PDB entry 6N2Y | electron microscopy, 3.00 A resolution | chains B and F of the 22 polymer chains in the assembly

# Chain B
Molecule: ATP synthase subunit alpha
Source organism: Bacillus sp. (strain PS3)
Notes: EC 3.6.3.14
UniProt: A0A0M3VGF9 (A0A0M3VGF9_BACP3); residues 1-502 here = UniProt positions 1-502
Sequence (502 residues; each row starts with the number of its first residue):
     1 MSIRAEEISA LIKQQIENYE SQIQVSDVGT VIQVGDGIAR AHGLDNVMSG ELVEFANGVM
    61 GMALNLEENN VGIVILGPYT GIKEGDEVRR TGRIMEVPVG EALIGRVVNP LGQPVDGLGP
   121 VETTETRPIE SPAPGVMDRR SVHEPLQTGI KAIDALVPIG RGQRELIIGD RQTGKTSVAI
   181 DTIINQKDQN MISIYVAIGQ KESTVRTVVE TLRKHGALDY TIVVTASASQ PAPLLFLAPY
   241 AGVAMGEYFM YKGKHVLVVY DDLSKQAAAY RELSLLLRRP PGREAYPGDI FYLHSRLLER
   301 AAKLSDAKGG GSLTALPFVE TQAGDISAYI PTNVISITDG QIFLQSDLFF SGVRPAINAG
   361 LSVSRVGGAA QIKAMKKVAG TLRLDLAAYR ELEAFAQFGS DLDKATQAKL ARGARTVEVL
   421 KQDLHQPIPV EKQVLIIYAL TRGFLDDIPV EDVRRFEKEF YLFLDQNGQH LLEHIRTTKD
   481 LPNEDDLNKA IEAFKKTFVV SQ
Unresolved in the structure: 1, 502
Sequence notes: conflict P132 (Arg in A0A0M3VGF9), S193 (Cys in A0A0M3VGF9), F463 (Trp in A0A0M3VGF9)
Ion coordination: Mg2+: T176 (together with ATP)
Residues lining bound ligands: ATP (adenosine-5'-triphosphate): D170, R171, Q172, T173, G174, K175, T176, S177, Q200, F349, R354, P355, Q422, D423, L424

# Chain F
Molecule: ATP synthase subunit beta
Source organism: Bacillus sp. (strain PS3)
Notes: EC 3.6.3.14
UniProt: A0A0M4U1P9 (A0A0M4U1P9_BACP3); residue numbers follow UniProt; this construct covers 1-473
Sequence (473 residues; row label = number of the first residue in the row):
     1 MTRGRVIQVM GPVVDVKFEN GHLPAIYNAL KIQHKARNEN EVDIDLTLEV ALHLGDDTVR
    61 TIAMASTDGL IRGMEVIDTG APISVPVGEV TLGRVFNVLG EPIDLEGDIP ADARRDPIHR
   121 PAPKFEELAT EVEILETGIK VVDLLAPYIK GGKIGLFGGA GVGKTVLIQE LIHNIAQEHG
   181 GISVFAGVGE RTREGNDLYH EMKDSGVISK TAMVFGQMNE PPGARMRVAL TGLTMAEYFR
   241 DEQGQDVLLF IDNIFRFTQA GSEVSALLGR MPSAVGYQPT LATEMGQLQE RITSTAKGSI
   301 TSIQAIYVPA DDYTDPAPAT TFSHLDATTN LERKLAEMGI YPAVDPLAST SRALAPEIVG
   361 EEHYQVARKV QQTLQRYKEL QDIIAILGMD ELSDEDKLVV HRARRIQFFL SQNFHVAEQF
   421 TGQPGSYVPV KETVRGFKEI LEGKYDHLPE DAFRLVGRIE EVVEKAKAMG VEV
Unresolved in the structure: 472-473
Ion coordination: Mg2+: T165 (together with ADP)
Residues lining bound ligands:
  - ADP (adenosine-5'-diphosphate): A160, G161, V162, G163, K164, T165, V166, R191, E194, Y341, F414, A417, F420
  - ATP (adenosine-5'-triphosphate): S351, R352, L354, Y364, R368

# Chain B / chain F interface
Contacting residue pairs (93):
  G43(B) with R72(F), hydrogen bond (backbone-side chain)
  L44(B) with R72(F), hydrogen bond (backbone-side chain)
  D45(B) with I71(F); R72(F), salt bridge
  N46(B) with I71(F)
  V47(B) with I71(F)
  M48(B) with N40(F); G69(F); L70(F); I71(F), hydrophobic
  S49(B) with V9(F); T67(F); D68(F); G69(F), hydrogen bond (backbone-backbone); L70(F), hydrogen bond (backbone-backbone)
  L64(B) with V9(F)
  N65(B) with V9(F); M10(F)
  L66(B) with I7(F); Q8(F); V9(F), hydrogen bond (backbone-backbone); L70(F); R72(F)
  E67(B) with Q8(F); M10(F); R72(F), hydrogen bond (backbone-side chain)
  E68(B) with I7(F); Q8(F)
  N70(B) with R72(F)
  V71(B) with R72(F)
  R90(B) with N40(F), hydrogen bond (side chain-backbone)
  G92(B) with N40(F)
  I94(B) with V42(F), hydrophobic; D68(F); G69(F)
  E130(B) with D68(F)
  A133(B) with N219(F)
  P134(B) with T192(F)
  G135(B) with T192(F)
  V136(B) with T192(F); G195(F); N196(F)
  M137(B) with V95(F), hydrophobic; I103(F); D104(F); Y199(F), hydrophobic
  R139(B) with T192(F); R193(F); N196(F)
  R164(B) with R191(F)
  P280(B) with A266(F), hydrophobic; P272(F), hydrophobic
  P281(B) with G276(F)
  G282(B) with V275(F)
  R283(B) with P309(F), hydrogen bond (side chain-backbone); A310(F); D312(F), salt bridge; D315(F), salt bridge
  G288(B) with E263(F)
  D289(B) with E263(F)
  F291(B) with R256(F); Q259(F)
  Y292(B) with N219(F); E220(F); P221(F); R225(F); E263(F)
  S295(B) with M218(F), hydrogen bond (side chain-backbone)
  E299(B) with R191(F); T192(F), hydrogen bond (side chain-backbone); R193(F); M218(F)
  S327(B) with A310(F); D311(F)
  T332(B) with A160(F); Y307(F), hydrogen bond (backbone-side chain); A310(F)
  I335(B) with A160(F); R191(F), hydrogen bond (backbone-side chain)
  S336(B) with A160(F); R191(F), hydrogen bond (backbone-side chain); M218(F); R256(F)
  I337(B) with R191(F), hydrogen bond (backbone-side chain); M218(F), hydrophobic
  T338(B) with R191(F), hydrogen bond (backbone-side chain)
  D339(B) with R191(F), salt bridge; R193(F), salt bridge
  L361(B) with E337(F)
  R365(B) with G161(F); R191(F); E194(F), salt bridge
  V366(B) with R193(F)
Also at the interface, not in a pair above, chain B (55 interface residues in all): G50, T91, R140, S141, R279, R296, I326, A328, Y329, N333
Also at the interface, not in a pair above, chain F (51 interface residues in all): G11, E39, E41, L105, D197, F215, L267, R333

# Summary
55 residues of chain B and 51 residues of chain F are in contact, with 15 hydrogen bonds and 6 salt bridges.
Polar contacts include D45(B)-R72(F), R283(B)-D312(F) and R283(B)-D315(F). Bound to chain B: ATP. Bound to
chain F: ATP and ADP.
Here chain B is ATP synthase subunit alpha and chain F is ATP synthase subunit beta, both from Bacillus sp.
(strain PS3). Entry 6N2Y (Bacillus PS3 ATP synthase class 1) was determined by electron microscopy, deposited
together with 6N2D, 6N2Z and 6N30.
